Entry 3EG9 (X-ray diffraction, 3.00 A resolution); this record covers chains A and B of the 3 polymer chains in the assembly.

[Chain A]
Molecule: Protein transport protein Sec23A
From: Homo sapiens
UniProt: Q15436 (SC23A_HUMAN); residues 1-764 here = UniProt positions 1-764
Amino-acid sequence (764 residues; row label = number of the first residue in the row):
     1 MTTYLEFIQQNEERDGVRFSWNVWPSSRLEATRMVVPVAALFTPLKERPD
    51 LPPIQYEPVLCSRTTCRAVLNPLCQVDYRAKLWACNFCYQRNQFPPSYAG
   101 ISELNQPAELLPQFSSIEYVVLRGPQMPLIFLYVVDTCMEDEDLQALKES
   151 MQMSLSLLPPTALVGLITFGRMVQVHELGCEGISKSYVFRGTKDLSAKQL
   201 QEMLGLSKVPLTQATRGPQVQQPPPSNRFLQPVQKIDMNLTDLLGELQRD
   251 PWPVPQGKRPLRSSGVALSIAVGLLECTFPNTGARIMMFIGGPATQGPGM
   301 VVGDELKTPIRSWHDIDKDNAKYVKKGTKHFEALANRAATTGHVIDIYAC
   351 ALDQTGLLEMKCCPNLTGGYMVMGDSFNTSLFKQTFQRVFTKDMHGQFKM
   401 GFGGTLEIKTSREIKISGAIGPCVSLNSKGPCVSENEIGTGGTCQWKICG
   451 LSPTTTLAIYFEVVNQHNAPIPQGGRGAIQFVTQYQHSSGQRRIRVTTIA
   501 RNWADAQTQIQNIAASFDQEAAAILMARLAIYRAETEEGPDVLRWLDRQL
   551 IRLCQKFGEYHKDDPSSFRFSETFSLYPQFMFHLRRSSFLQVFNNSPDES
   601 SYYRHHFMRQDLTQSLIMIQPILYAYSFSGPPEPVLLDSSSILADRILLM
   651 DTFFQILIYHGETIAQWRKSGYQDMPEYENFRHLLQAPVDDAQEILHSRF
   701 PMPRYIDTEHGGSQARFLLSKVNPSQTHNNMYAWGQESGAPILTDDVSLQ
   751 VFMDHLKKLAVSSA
Disordered / not traced: 1-2, 210-225, 723-740, 763-764
Bound ions: Zn2+: C61, C66, C85, C88

[Chain B]
Molecule: SEC24 related gene family, member D
From: Homo sapiens
Notes: fragment: conserved core
UniProt: Q8IYI7 (Q8IYI7_HUMAN); residues 267-1033 here = UniProt positions 267-1033
Amino-acid sequence (770 residues; row label = number of the first residue in the row; note: 263 numbers in that range are skipped by the numbering (no residue carries them; nothing is unmodelled there)):
     1 AMG
   267 SPIQVIENDRASRGGQVYATNTRGQIPPLVTTDCMIQDQGNASPRFIRCT
   317 TYCFPCTSDMAKQAQIPLAAVIKPFATIPSNESPLYLVNHGESGPVRCNR
   367 CKAYMCPFMQFIEGGRRYQCGFCNCVNDVPPFYFQHLDHIGRRLDHYEKP
   417 ELSLGSYEYVATLDYCRKSKPPNPPAFIFMIDVSYSNIKNGLVKLICEEL
   467 KTMLEKIPKEEQEETSAIRVGFITYNKVLHFFNVKSNLAQPQMMVVTDVG
   517 EVFVPLLDGFLVNYQESQSVIHNLLDQIPDMFADSNENETVFAPVIQAGM
   567 EALKAADCPGKLFIFHSSLPTAEAPGKLKNRDDKKLVNTDKEKILFQPQT
   617 NVYDSLAKDCVAHGCSVTLFLFPSQYVDVASLGLVPQLTGGTLYKYNNFQ
   667 MHLDRQQFLNDLRNDIEKKIGFDAIMRVRTSTGFRATDFFGGILMNNTTD
   717 VEMAAIDCDKAVTVEFKHDDKLSEDSGALIQCAVLYTTISGQRRLRIHNL
   767 GLNCSSQLADLYKSCETDALINFFAKSAFKAVLHQPLKVIREILVNQTAH
   817 MLACYRKNCASPSAASQLILPDSMKVLPVYMNCLLKNCVLLSRPEISTDE
   867 RAYQRQLVMTMGVADSQLFFYPQLLPIHTLDVKSTMLPAAVRCSESRLSE
   917 EGIFLLANGLHMFLWLGVSSPPELIQGIFNVPSFAHINTDMTLLPEVGNP
   967 YSQQLRMIMGIIQQKRPYSMKLTIVKQREQPEMVFRQFLVEDKGLYGGSS
  1017 YVDFLCCVHKEICQLLN
Disordered / not traced: 1011-1013
Sequence notes: expression tag (1-3)
Bound ions: Zn2+: C364, C367, C386, C389

[Chain A / chain B interface]
Residue-residue contacts (34):
  M172(A) - F519(B)  hydrophobic
  M172(A) - P521(B)
  Q174(A) - M510(B)
  G182(A) - Q506(B)
  G182(A) - Q543(B)
  I183(A) - Q506(B)
  I183(A) - P507(B)
  I183(A) - Q508(B)
  I183(A) - M509(B)  hydrophobic
  I183(A) - Q543(B)
  I183(A) - M547(B)  hydrophobic
  S184(A) - Q506(B)
  S184(A) - Q508(B)
  S184(A) - M509(B)  hydrogen bond (backbone-backbone)
  K185(A) - M509(B)
  S186(A) - M509(B)  hydrogen bond (backbone-backbone)
  S186(A) - M510(B)
  S186(A) - V511(B)  hydrogen bond (backbone-backbone)
  Y187(A) - V511(B)
  Y187(A) - T513(B)
  V188(A) - M510(B)  hydrophobic
  V188(A) - V511(B)  hydrogen bond (backbone-backbone)
  V188(A) - F519(B)
  F189(A) - T513(B)
  F189(A) - F519(B)
  R190(A) - D514(B)
  R190(A) - E517(B)  salt bridge
  R190(A) - V518(B)  hydrogen bond (side chain-backbone)
  R190(A) - F519(B)
  K193(A) - D514(B)  salt bridge
  K193(A) - E517(B)  salt bridge
  M203(A) - T513(B)
  W252(A) - L522(B)
  W252(A) - L523(B)  hydrophobic
Other interface residues (no listed pair), chain A (15 interface residues in all): T192
Other interface residues (no listed pair), chain B (18 interface residues in all): F498, V512

[In short]
The interface between chain A and chain B involves 15 residues on one side and 18 on the other; the contacts
include 5 hydrogen bonds and 3 salt bridges. Polar contacts include R190(A)-E517(B), K193(A)-D514(B) and
K193(A)-E517(B). C61(A), C66(A), C85(A) and C88(A) coordinate Zn2+.
Chain A is Protein transport protein Sec23A and chain B is SEC24 related gene family, member D, both from Homo
sapiens; the structure, Crystal structure of the mammalian COPII-coat protein Sec23/24 bound to the transport
signal sequence of membrin, was determined by X-ray diffraction, deposited together with 3EFO, 3EGD, 3EGX,
3EH1 and 3EH2.
